PDB entry 7FMX | X-ray diffraction, 1.51 A resolution | chains A and B

== Chain A ==
Name: Pre-mRNA-splicing factor 8
From: Saccharomyces cerevisiae S288C
Reference sequence: P33334 (PRP8_YEAST); numbering as in UniProt (aligned over 1836-2090)
Amino-acid sequence (258 residues; each row starts with the number of its first residue):
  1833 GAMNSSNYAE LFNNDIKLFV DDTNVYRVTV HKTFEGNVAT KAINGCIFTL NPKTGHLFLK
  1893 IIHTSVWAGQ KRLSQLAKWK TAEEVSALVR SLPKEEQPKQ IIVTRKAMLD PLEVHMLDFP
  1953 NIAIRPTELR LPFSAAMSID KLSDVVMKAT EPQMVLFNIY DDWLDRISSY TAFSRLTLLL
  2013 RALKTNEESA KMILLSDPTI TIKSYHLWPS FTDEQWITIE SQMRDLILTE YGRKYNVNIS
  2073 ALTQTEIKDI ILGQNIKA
Not modelled in the structure: 2070-2090
Sequence notes: expression tag (1833-1835)
Curated features (UniProtKB/Swiss-Prot):
  - mutagenesis: Asp1853 (D1853A: Alters protein folding. Severely impaired growth. Strongly reduced growth at 35 degrees Celsius; when associated with A-1854; D1853N: Reduced growth at 30 degrees Celsius ...), Asp1854 (D1854A: Reduced growth at 30 degrees Celsius. Strongly reduced growth at 16 degrees Celsius. Strongly reduced growth at 35 degrees Celsius; when associated with A-1853 ...), Thr1855 (T1855A: Reduced growth at 30 degrees Celsius. Strongly reduced growth at 16 degrees Celsius), Thr1936 (T1936A: Reduced growth at 30 degrees Celsius. Strongly reduced growth at 16 degrees Celsius), Arg1937 (R1937K: Severely impaired growth. Reduced growth at 30 degrees Celsius. Strongly reduced growth at 16 degrees Celsius)
Small-molecule neighbours: 3-phenyl-1,2-oxazole-5-carboxylic acid (VTW): Met2024, Leu2027, Ser2028

== Chain B ==
Name: A1 cistron-splicing factor AAR2
From: Saccharomyces cerevisiae S288C
Reference sequence: P32357 (AAR2_YEAST); aligned to UniProt positions 1-317 over residues 1-317
Amino-acid sequence (308 residues; row label = number of the first residue in the row; note: 13 numbers in that range are skipped by the numbering (no residue carries them; nothing is unmodelled there); numbers below 1 keep their minus sign (Gly-3 is residue -3)):
    -3 GAMAMNTVPF TSAPIEVTIG IDQYSFNVKE NQPFHGIKDI PIGHVHVIHF QHADNSSMRY
    57 GYWFDCRMGN FYIQYDPKDG LYKMMEERDG AKFENIVHNF KERQMMVSYP KIDEDDTWYN
   117 LTEFVQMDKI RKIVRKDENQ FSYVDSSMTT VQENEL
   166 SSSSSDPAHS LNYTVINFKS REAIRPGHEM EDFLDKSYYL NTVMLQGIFK NSSNYFGELQ
   226 FAFLNAMFFG NYGSSLQWHA MIELICSSAT VPKHMLDKLD EILYYQIKTL PEQYSDILLN
   286 ERVWNICLYS SFQKNSLHNT EKIMENKYPE LL
Not modelled in the structure: -3 to 0, 166-169
Sequence notes: expression tag (-3 to 0); conflict Ser166 (Leu153 in P32357), Ser167 (Lys154 in P32357), Ser170 (Asp in P32357)
Curated features (UniProtKB/Swiss-Prot):
  - region: Leu261 to Ile282 (Leucine-zipper)
  - modified residue: Ser253 (Phosphoserine), Thr274 (Phosphothreonine)

== Interface between chain A and chain B ==
Residue-residue contacts - 17 pairs, chain A then chain B:
  Gln1907(A) - Met195(B)
  Gln1907(A) - Leu199(B)
  Leu1908(A) - Met195(B)  hydrophobic
  Trp1911(A) - Glu194(B)
  Trp1911(A) - Met195(B)  hydrophobic
  Trp1911(A) - Phe198(B)  hydrophobic
  Asp1942(A) - Lys184(B)  salt bridge
  Asp1942(A) - Phe198(B)
  Glu1945(A) - Lys184(B)  salt bridge
  Val1946(A) - Ile189(B)  hydrophobic
  Val1946(A) - Glu194(B)
  Val1946(A) - Phe198(B)  hydrophobic
  His1947(A) - Glu194(B)  salt bridge
  Leu1949(A) - Lys184(B)
  Leu1949(A) - Ser185(B)
  Leu1949(A) - Arg186(B)
  Asp1950(A) - Arg186(B)  salt bridge

== Overview ==
9 residues of chain A face 8 of chain B across their interface, with 4 salt bridges. Polar pairs include
Asp1942(A)-Lys184(B), Glu1945(A)-Lys184(B) and His1947(A)-Glu194(B). Chain A binds
3-phenyl-1,2-oxazole-5-carboxylic acid. UniProt lists 5 mutagenesis sites on chain A.
Here chain A is Pre-mRNA-splicing factor 8 and chain B is A1 cistron-splicing factor AAR2, both from
Saccharomyces cerevisiae S288C. Entry 7FMX (PanDDA analysis group deposition -- Aar2/RNaseH in complex with
fragment P06F06 from the F2X-Universal Library) was determined by X-ray diffraction, deposited together with
5ST0, 5ST1, 5ST2, 5ST3, 5ST4, 5ST5 and 248 further entries.
